Entry 7CSW (X-ray diffraction, 1.97 A resolution); this record covers chains B and A of the 4 polymer chains in the assembly.

# Chain B (and A)
Molecule: HTH cro/C1-type domain-containing protein
Source organism: Pseudomonas aeruginosa PAO1
Notes: chain A of this document is another copy of the same molecule, construct and numbering; everything in this record applies to it too
Reference sequence: Q9HVC1 (Q9HVC1_PSEAE); residue numbers follow UniProt; this construct covers 1-101
Chain sequence (101 residues; row label = number of the first residue in the row):
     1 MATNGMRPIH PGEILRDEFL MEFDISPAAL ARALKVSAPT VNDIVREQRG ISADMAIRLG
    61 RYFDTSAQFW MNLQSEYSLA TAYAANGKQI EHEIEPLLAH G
Disordered / not traced: 1-7, 100-101

# Chain B / chain A interface
Contacting residue pairs - 52 pairs, chain B then chain A:
  F23(B) - L97(A)  hydrophobic
  A33(B) - I94(A)
  L34(B) - I94(A)
  K35(B) - E93(A)  hydrogen bond (side chain-backbone)
  A53(B) - S78(A)
  A53(B) - A82(A)  hydrophobic
  D54(B) - I90(A)
  I57(B) - L79(A)  hydrophobic
  I57(B) - A82(A)
  I57(B) - Y83(A)
  I57(B) - I90(A)  hydrophobic
  R58(B) - I90(A)
  R58(B) - E93(A)  salt bridge
  R58(B) - I94(A)
  R61(B) - E91(A)  hydrogen bond (side chain-backbone)
  R61(B) - I94(A)  hydrogen bond (side chain-backbone)
  R61(B) - P96(A)
  Y62(B) - I94(A)  hydrophobic
  Y62(B) - E95(A)
  Y62(B) - P96(A)
  Y62(B) - L97(A)  hydrogen bond (backbone-backbone)
  D64(B) - L98(A)
  Q68(B) - S75(A)  hydrogen bond
  Q68(B) - E76(A)
  Q68(B) - L79(A)
  M71(B) - S75(A)
  S75(B) - Q68(A)  hydrogen bond
  S75(B) - M71(A)
  E76(B) - Q68(A)
  S78(B) - A53(A)
  L79(B) - I57(A)  hydrophobic
  L79(B) - Q68(A)
  A82(B) - A53(A)  hydrophobic
  A82(B) - I57(A)  hydrophobic
  Y83(B) - I57(A)
  I90(B) - D54(A)
  I90(B) - I57(A)  hydrophobic
  I90(B) - R58(A)
  E91(B) - R61(A)  hydrogen bond (backbone-side chain)
  E93(B) - K35(A)  hydrogen bond (backbone-side chain)
  E93(B) - R58(A)  salt bridge
  I94(B) - A33(A)
  I94(B) - L34(A)
  I94(B) - R58(A)
  I94(B) - R61(A)  hydrogen bond (backbone-side chain)
  I94(B) - Y62(A)  hydrophobic
  E95(B) - Y62(A)
  P96(B) - R61(A)
  P96(B) - Y62(A)
  L97(B) - F23(A)  hydrophobic
  L97(B) - Y62(A)  hydrogen bond (backbone-backbone)
  L98(B) - D64(A)
Also at the interface, not in a pair above, chain B (32 interface residues in all): I25, F63, A67, N72, N86
Also at the interface, not in a pair above, chain A (32 interface residues in all): I25, F63, A67, N72, N86

# Summary
Chain B and chain A each contribute 32 residues to their interface; the contacts include 10 hydrogen bonds and
2 salt bridges. Polar pairs include R58(B)-E93(A), K35(B)-E93(A) and R61(B)-E91(A).
Chain B and chain A are both HTH cro/C1-type domain-containing protein (Pseudomonas aeruginosa PAO1); the
structure, Pseudomonas aeruginosa antitoxin HigA with pa2440 promoter, was determined by X-ray diffraction
together with 7CSV and 7CSY from the same study.
